PDB entry 6RMD | X-ray diffraction, 2.80 A resolution | chains A and D

# Chain A
Molecule: IMP-specific 5'-nucleotidase, putative
From: Plasmodium falciparum (isolate 3D7)
Notes: EC 3.1.3.5
Reference sequence: A0A144A134 (A0A144A134_PLAF7); residue numbers follow UniProt; this construct covers 10-444
Amino-acid sequence (435 residues; numbered 10 to 444; the number before each row is that of its first residue):
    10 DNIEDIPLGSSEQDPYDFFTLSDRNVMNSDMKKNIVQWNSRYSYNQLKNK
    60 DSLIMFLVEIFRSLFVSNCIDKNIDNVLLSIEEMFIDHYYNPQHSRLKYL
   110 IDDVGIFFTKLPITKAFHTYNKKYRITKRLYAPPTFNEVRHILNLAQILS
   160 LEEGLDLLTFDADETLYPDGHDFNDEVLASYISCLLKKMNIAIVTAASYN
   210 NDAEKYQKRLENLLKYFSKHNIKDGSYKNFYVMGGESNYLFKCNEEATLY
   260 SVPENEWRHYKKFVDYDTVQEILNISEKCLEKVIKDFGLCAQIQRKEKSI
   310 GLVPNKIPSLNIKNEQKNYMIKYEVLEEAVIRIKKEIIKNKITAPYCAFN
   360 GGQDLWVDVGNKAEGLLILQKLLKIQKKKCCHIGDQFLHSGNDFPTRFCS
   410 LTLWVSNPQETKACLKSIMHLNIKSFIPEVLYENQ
Disordered / not traced: 317-326
UniProt features mapped onto this chain:
  - active site: Asp170 (Nucleophile), Asp172 (Proton donor)
  - binding site (ATP): Lys132, His150
  - binding site (IMP): Asp170, Asp172, Asp178, Thr204, Ser207, Ser308, Asp363, Lys371
  - binding site (Mg(2+)): Asp170, Asp172, Asp394
From the paper describing this entry:
  - catalytic residues: Asp170, Asp172 (citing earlier work)
  - mutagenesis - D170N, D170N/D172N, D172A, D172N, D363V, W365L, D367V, D394V, Q395L, F396L, D402V: abolished catalytic activity on IMP
  - mutagenesis - D172A (15-fold), D172N: increased catalytic activity on pNPP
  - mutagenesis - W365F, W365Y, F403L: unchanged catalytic activity on IMP
  - mutagenesis - R218L, W413L: abolished catalytic activity
  - mutagenesis - Y176L, D178V, R406L (24- and 4-fold): decreased catalytic activity
  - mutagenesis - H150V: unchanged catalytic activity on ATP
  - mutagenesis - H398V, F403Y: increased catalytic activity
  - mutagenesis - F403A: decreased catalytic activity on IMP
  - mutagenesis - F403L: decreased catalytic activity on ATP
  - mutagenesis - K41L: increased catalytic activity on ATP

# Chain D
Molecule: IMP-specific 5'-nucleotidase, putative
From: Plasmodium falciparum (isolate 3D7)
Notes: EC 3.1.3.5
Reference sequence: A0A144A134 (A0A144A134_PLAF7); residues 59-430 here = UniProt positions 59-430
Amino-acid sequence (372 residues; row label = number of the first residue in the row):
    59 KDSLIMFLVEIFRSLFVSNCIDKNIDNVLLSIEEMFIDHYYNPQHSRLKY
   109 LIDDVGIFFTKLPITKAFHTYNKKYRITKRLYAPPTFNEVRHILNLAQIL
   159 SLEEGLDLLTFDADETLYPDGHDFNDEVLASYISCLLKKMNIAIVTAASY
   209 NNDAEKYQKRLENLLKYFSKHNIKDGSYKNFYVMGGESNYLFKCNEEATL
   259 YSVPENEWRHYKKFVDYDTVQEILNISEKCLEKVIKDFGLCAQIQRKEKS
   309 IGLVPNKIPSLNIKNEQKNYMIKYEVLEEAVIRIKKEIIKNKITAPYCAF
   359 NGGQDLWVDVGNKAEGLLILQKLLKIQKKKCCHIGDQFLHSGNDFPTRFC
   409 SLTLWVSNPQETKACLKSIMHL
Residues lining bound ligands: ATP (adenosine-5'-triphosphate): Tyr129, Lys132, Tyr133, His150, Asn153, Leu154, Trp413, Val414, Gln418, Glu419, Ala422, Cys423
UniProt features mapped onto this chain:
  - active site: Asp170 (Nucleophile), Asp172 (Proton donor)
  - binding site (ATP): Lys132, His150
  - binding site (IMP): Asp170, Asp172, Asp178, Thr204, Ser207, Ser308, Asp363, Lys371
  - binding site (Mg(2+)): Asp170, Asp172, Asp394
From the paper describing this entry:
  - binding site for ATP: His150
  - allosteric site: His150
  - contacts within the chain: His150-Glu419, Tyr129-His150

# Chain A / chain D interface
Contacting residue pairs - 42 pairs, chain A then chain D:
  Phe65(A) - Val75(D)
  Glu68(A) - Arg71(D)  salt bridge
  Glu68(A) - Ser72(D)  hydrogen bond (backbone-side chain)
  Ile69(A) - Ser72(D)
  Ile69(A) - Ser76(D)
  Ser72(A) - Glu68(D)
  Ser72(A) - Ile69(D)
  Ser72(A) - Ser72(D)  hydrogen bond
  Phe74(A) - Arg105(D)
  Val75(A) - Phe65(D)  hydrophobic
  Val75(A) - Ile69(D)  hydrophobic
  Val75(A) - Met93(D)
  Val75(A) - Leu109(D)
  Ser76(A) - Ile69(D)
  Ser76(A) - Val86(D)
  Ser76(A) - Ser89(D)  hydrogen bond (backbone-side chain)
  Ser76(A) - Ile90(D)
  Asn77(A) - Ser89(D)  hydrogen bond (backbone-side chain)
  Asn77(A) - Met93(D)
  Asn77(A) - Arg105(D)  hydrogen bond
  Cys78(A) - Asn85(D)
  Cys78(A) - Val86(D)  hydrophobic
  Cys78(A) - Ser89(D)
  Asn82(A) - Asn85(D)  hydrogen bond (backbone-side chain)
  Asn85(A) - Asn82(D)  hydrogen bond (side chain-backbone)
  Asn85(A) - Asn85(D)  hydrogen bond
  Val86(A) - Cys78(D)  hydrophobic
  Ser89(A) - Ser76(D)  hydrogen bond (side chain-backbone)
  Ser89(A) - Asn77(D)
  Ser89(A) - Cys78(D)
  Ser89(A) - Lys81(D)
  Ile90(A) - Ser76(D)
  Met93(A) - Val75(D)
  Met93(A) - Asn77(D)
  Arg105(A) - Phe74(D)
  Arg105(A) - Asn77(D)
  Arg105(A) - Leu139(D)  hydrogen bond (side chain-backbone)
  Arg105(A) - Tyr140(D)
  Tyr108(A) - Tyr140(D)
  Leu109(A) - Val75(D)
  Leu139(A) - Arg105(D)  hydrogen bond (backbone-side chain)
  Tyr140(A) - Tyr108(D)
Other interface residues (no listed pair), chain A (23 interface residues in all): Leu73, Ile83, Glu92
Other interface residues (no listed pair), chain D (24 interface residues in all): Leu73, Ile83

# In short
23 residues of chain A face 24 of chain D across their interface, with 11 hydrogen bonds and 1 salt bridge.
Polar contacts include Glu68(A)-Arg71(D), Glu68(A)-Ser72(D) and Ser72(A)-Ser72(D). The paper reports catalytic
residues Asp170(A) and Asp172(A); D170N, D170N/D172N and D172A of chain A, among others, abolish catalytic
activity on IMP; 24 substitutions were tested in all.
Chain A is IMP-specific 5'-nucleotidase, putative and chain D is IMP-specific 5'-nucleotidase, putative, both
from Plasmodium falciparum (isolate 3D7); the structure, Structure of ATP bound Plasmodium falciparum
IMP-nucleotidase, was determined by X-ray diffraction (same publication as 6RMO, 6RMW, 6RN1, 6RNH and 6RME).
